PDB entry 8UAI | X-ray diffraction, 1.92 A resolution | chains C and D of the 6 polymer chains in the assembly

[Chain C]
Protein: 11S globulin 3
From: Corylus avellana
Sequence (493 residues; row label = number of the first residue in the row; note: 5 numbers in that range are skipped by the numbering (no residue carries them; nothing is unmodelled there); a row labelled like 183A-183E holds insertion residues (183A, then the next letters in order)):
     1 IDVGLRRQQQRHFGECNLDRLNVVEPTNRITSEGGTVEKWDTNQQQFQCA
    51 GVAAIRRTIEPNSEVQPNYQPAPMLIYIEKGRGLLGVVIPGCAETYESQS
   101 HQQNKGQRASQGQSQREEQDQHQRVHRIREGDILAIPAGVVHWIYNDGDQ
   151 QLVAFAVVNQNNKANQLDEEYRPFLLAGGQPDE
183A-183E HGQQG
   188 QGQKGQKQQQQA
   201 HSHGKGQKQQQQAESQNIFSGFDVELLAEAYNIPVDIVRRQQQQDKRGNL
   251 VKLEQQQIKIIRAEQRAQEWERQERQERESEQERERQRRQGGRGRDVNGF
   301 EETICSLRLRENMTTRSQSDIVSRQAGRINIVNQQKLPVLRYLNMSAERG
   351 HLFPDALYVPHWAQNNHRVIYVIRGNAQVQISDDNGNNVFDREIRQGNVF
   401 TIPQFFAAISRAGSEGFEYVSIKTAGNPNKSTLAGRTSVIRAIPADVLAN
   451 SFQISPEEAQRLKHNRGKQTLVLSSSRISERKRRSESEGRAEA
Unresolved in the structure: 1-10, 117-118, 183A-183E, 201-213, 266-301, 481-493
Cystine bridges: Cys16-Cys49, Cys92-Cys305

[Chain D]
Protein: 11S globulin 1
From: Corylus avellana
UniProtKB: Q8W1C2 (Q8W1C2_CORAV); residues 1-493 here correspond to UniProt positions 23-515 (UniProt number = residue number + 22)
Sequence (493 residues; row label = number of the first residue in the row):
     1 IDVGLRRQQQRHFGECNLDRLNALEPTNRIEAEAGQIESWDHNDQQFQCA
    51 GVAVIRRTIEPNGLLLPQYSNAPKLIYIERGRGITGVLFPGCPETFEDPQ
   101 QQSQQGQRQGQGQSQRSEQDRHQKIRHFREGDIIALPAGVAHWIYNDGDS
   151 PVVTVSLLHTNNYANQLDENPRHFYLAGNPDDEHQRQGQQQFGQRRRQQQ
   201 HSHGEQGEQEQQGEGNNVFSGFDAEFLADAFNVDVDTARRLQSNQDKRRN
   251 IVKVEGRLQQVRPERSRQEWERQERQERESEQERERQRRQGGRGRDVNGF
   301 EETICSLRLRENIGTRSRADIYTEQVGRINTVNSNTLPVLRWLQLSAERG
   351 DLQREGLYVPHWNLNAHSVVYAIRGRARVQVVDDNGNTVFDDELRQGQVL
   401 TIPQNFAVAKRAESEGFEWVAFKTNDNAQISPLAGRTSAIRALPDDVLAN
   451 AFQISRSEARRLKYNRQETTLVRSSRSSSERKRRSESEGRAEA
Unresolved in the structure: 1-13, 102-118, 187-211, 290-298, 478-493
Cystine bridges: Cys16-Cys49, Cys92-Cys305
Construct notes: conflict Asp2 (Asn24 in Q8W1C2), His12 (Tyr34 in Q8W1C2), Gly35 (Cys57 in Q8W1C2), Lys74 (Glu96 in Q8W1C2), Ile144 (Cys166 in Q8W1C2), Gln260 (Val282 in Q8W1C2), Gly314 (Cys336 in Q8W1C2), Ser457 (Glu479 in Q8W1C2)

[How chain C and chain D interact]
Contacting residue pairs (14; chain C residue first):
  Ile89(C) - Phe300(D)  hydrophobic
  Pro90(C) - Gly299(D)
  Pro90(C) - Phe300(D)  hydrogen bond (backbone-backbone)
  Gly91(C) - Glu301(D)
  Asn104(C) - Asn232(D)  hydrogen bond (backbone-side chain)
  Arg108(C) - Asn232(D)  hydrogen bond
  Arg108(C) - Val233(D)
  Gln115(C) - Gln119(D)
  Gln115(C) - Arg121(D)
  Arg116(C) - Gln101(D)  hydrogen bond (side chain-backbone)
  Arg116(C) - Gln119(D)
  Asn232(C) - Gln100(D)  hydrogen bond
  Glu302(C) - Ile304(D)
  Ile304(C) - Phe300(D)  hydrophobic
Other interface residues (no listed pair), chain D (12 interface residues in all): Pro93, Asp234

[Summary]
10 residues of chain C face 12 of chain D across their interface; the contacts include 5 hydrogen bonds. Polar
contacts include Asn104(C)-Asn232(D), Arg108(C)-Asn232(D) and Arg116(C)-Gln101(D).
Chain C is 11S globulin 3 and chain D is 11S globulin 1, both from Corylus avellana; the structure, Crystal
structure of hetero hexameric hazelnut allergen Cor a 9, was determined by X-ray diffraction.
